Entry 8K27 (electron microscopy, 3.60 A resolution); this record covers chains P and I of the 12 polymer chains in the assembly.

[Chain P]
Molecule: 60-nt RNA strand
From: Vibrio phage ICP1_2004_A
Sequence (60 nucleotides; each row starts with the number of its first residue; numbers below 1 keep their minus sign (C-7 is residue -7)):
    -7 CUUAAAGAGUCAACCCUUUGCUUAUCUUCCCUAUUUAAAUGUUAGCAGCC
    43 GCAUAGGCUG

[Chain I]
Protein: Csy4
From: Vibrio phage ICP1_2004_A
Reference sequence: F1D5V5 (F1D5V5_9CAUD); residues 0-167 here correspond to UniProt positions 1-168 (UniProt number = residue number + 1)
Sequence (168 residues; numbered 0 to 167; the number before each row is that of its first residue; numbering starts at 0):
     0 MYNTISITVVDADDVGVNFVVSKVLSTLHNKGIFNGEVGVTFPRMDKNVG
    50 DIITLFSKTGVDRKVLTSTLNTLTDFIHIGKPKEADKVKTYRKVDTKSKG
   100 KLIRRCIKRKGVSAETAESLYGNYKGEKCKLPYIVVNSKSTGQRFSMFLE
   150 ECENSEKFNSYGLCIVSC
Disordered / not traced: 0, 166-167
Construct notes: conflict Ile51 (Val52 in F1D5V5)

[How chain P and chain I interact]
Residue-residue contacts (59):
  U34(P) with Asn17(I), sugar contact; Lys46(I), base contact; Asn47(I), hydrogen bond to the phosphate; Pro131(I), base contact; Tyr132(I), stacking on the base
  A36(P) with Tyr132(I), hydrogen bond to the base; Arg143(I), phosphate contact
  G37(P) with Thr95(I), hydrogen bond to the phosphate; Lys127(I), hydrogen bond to the base; Tyr132(I), base contact; Arg143(I), phosphate contact; Ser145(I), hydrogen bond to the sugar; Phe147(I), sugar contact
  C38(P) with Thr95(I), hydrogen bond to the phosphate; Ser97(I), hydrogen bond to the phosphate; Lys100(I), sugar contact; Gln142(I), hydrogen bond to the base; Phe144(I), base contact
  A39(P) with Lys100(I), salt bridge to the phosphate; Arg103(I), salt bridge to the phosphate; Thr140(I), base contact; Gln142(I), base contact
  G40(P) with Asp94(I), base contact; Lys96(I), hydrogen bond to the base; Lys100(I), base contact; Arg103(I), salt bridge to the phosphate; Arg104(I), hydrogen bond to the sugar
  C41(P) with Arg104(I), salt bridge to the phosphate; Lys107(I), phosphate contact
  G43(P) with Arg104(I), hydrogen bond to the base; Arg108(I), salt bridge to the phosphate
  A45(P) with Arg108(I), salt bridge to the phosphate
  U46(P) with Leu101(I), phosphate contact; Leu119(I), hydrogen bond to the base; Tyr120(I), stacking on the base; Tyr123(I), base contact; Lys124(I), sugar contact
  G49(P) with Arg91(I), salt bridge to the phosphate; Val165(I), sugar contact
  C50(P) with Arg91(I), salt bridge to the phosphate; Lys92(I), phosphate contact; Asp94(I), hydrogen bond to the base; Cys163(I), phosphate contact; Ile164(I), phosphate contact; Val165(I), hydrogen bond to the phosphate
  U51(P) with Lys92(I), base contact; Asp94(I), base contact; Asn158(I), phosphate contact; Ile164(I), phosphate contact
  G52(P) with His28(I), sugar contact; Lys92(I), hydrogen bond to the base; Ser137(I), hydrogen bond to the base; Lys138(I), phosphate contact; Ser139(I), hydrogen bond to the phosphate; Thr140(I), hydrogen bond to the base; Gln142(I), base contact; Phe144(I), base contact; Ser159(I), hydrogen bond to the phosphate; Tyr160(I), hydrogen bond to the sugar
Also at the interface, not in a pair above, chain P (19 interface residues in all): A30, G33, U35, C42, C44
Also at the interface, not in a pair above, chain I (45 interface residues in all): Asp12, Gly15, Val48, Lys109, Cys128, Ile133, Val134

[Overview]
Chain P and chain I form an interface of 19 and 45 residues respectively; the contacts include 20 hydrogen
bonds, 8 salt bridges and 2 aromatic stacking contacts. Among the polar pairs are A36(P)-Tyr132(I),
G37(P)-Lys127(I) and C38(P)-Gln142(I).
Here chain P is a 60-nt RNA strand and chain I is Csy4, both from Vibrio phage ICP1_2004_A. Entry 8K27 (ICP1
Csy-dsDNA complex (partial duplex)) was determined by electron microscopy.
